Entry 6BVJ (X-ray diffraction, 1.75 A resolution); this record covers chains B and C of the 3 polymer chains in the assembly.

== Chain B ==
Name: Son of sevenless homolog 1
From: Homo sapiens
UniProtKB: Q07889 (SOS1_HUMAN); residues 566-1046 here = UniProt positions 566-1046
Sequence (482 residues; row label = number of the first residue in the row):
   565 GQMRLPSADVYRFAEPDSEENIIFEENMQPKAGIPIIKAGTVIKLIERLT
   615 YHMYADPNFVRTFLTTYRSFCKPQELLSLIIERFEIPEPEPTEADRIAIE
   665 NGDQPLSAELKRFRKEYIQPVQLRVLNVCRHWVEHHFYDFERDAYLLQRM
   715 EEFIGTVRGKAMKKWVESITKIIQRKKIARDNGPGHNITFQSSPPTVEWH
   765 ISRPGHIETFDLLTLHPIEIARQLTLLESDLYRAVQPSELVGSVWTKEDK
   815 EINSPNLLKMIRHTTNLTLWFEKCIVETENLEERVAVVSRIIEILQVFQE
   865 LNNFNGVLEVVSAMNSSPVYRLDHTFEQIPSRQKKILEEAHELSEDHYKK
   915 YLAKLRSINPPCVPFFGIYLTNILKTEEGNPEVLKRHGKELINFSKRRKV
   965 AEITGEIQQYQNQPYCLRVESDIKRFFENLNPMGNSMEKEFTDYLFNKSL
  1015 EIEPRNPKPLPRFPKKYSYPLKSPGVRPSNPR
Disordered / not traced: 591-596, 744-750
Construct notes: expression tag (565)
Residues lining bound ligands: EAS (5-chloro-N-{1-[(5-chloro-1H-indol-3-yl)methyl]piperidin-4-yl}-L-tryptophanamide): M878, N879, Y884, D887, F890, E891, K898, L901, E902, H905

== Chain C ==
Name: GTPase HRas
From: Homo sapiens
UniProtKB: P01112 (RASH_HUMAN); residue numbers follow UniProt; this construct covers 1-166
Sequence (167 residues; each row starts with the number of its first residue; numbering starts at 0):
     0 GMTEYKLVVVGAGGVGKSALTIQLIQNHFVDEYDPTIEDSYRKQVVIDGE
    50 TCLLDILDTAGQEEYSAMRDQYMRTGEGFLCVFAINNTKSFEDIHQYREQ
   100 IKRVKDSDDVPMVLVGNKCDLAARTVESRQAQDLARSYGIPYIETSAKTR
   150 QGVEDAFYTLVREIRQH
Construct notes: expression tag (0)
Bound ions: Na+: T87, T124
UniProt features mapped onto this chain:
  - region: H166 (Hypervariable region)
  - motif: Y32 to Y40 (Effector region)
  - binding site (GTP): G13 to A18, V29 to T35, A59, G60, N116 to D119, S145 to K147
  - modified residue: M1 (N-acetylmethionine), T2 (N-acetylthreonine), C118 (S-nitrosocysteine)
  - glycosylation: T35 (Microbial infection: O-linked (Glc) threonine)

== Chain B / chain C interface ==
Pairs across the interface (70):
  W809(B) with G60(C), hydrogen bond (side chain-backbone)
  T810(B) with G13(C)
  M824(B) with Y64(C)
  I825(B) with E63(C); Y64(C)
  R826(B) with E63(C), salt bridge
  T828(B) with Y64(C)
  T829(B) with E63(C); S65(C)
  T832(B) with A66(C)
  V875(B) with Q70(C)
  S876(B) with M67(C); Q70(C), hydrogen bond
  N879(B) with D69(C); Q70(C); R73(C), hydrogen bond (backbone-side chain)
  S880(B) with D69(C); R73(C)
  S881(B) with D69(C), hydrogen bond (backbone-side chain); R73(C); R102(C); V103(C)
  Y884(B) with R73(C)
  S908(B) with Q70(C), hydrogen bond
  H911(B) with Y40(C); D54(C), salt bridge; I55(C)
  Y912(B) with M67(C); Q70(C); Y71(C), hydrogen bond
  K913(B) with E37(C), salt bridge
  F929(B) with Q61(C); Y64(C), hydrophobic; M67(C), hydrophobic; Y71(C)
  F930(B) with Y64(C)
  G931(B) with Q61(C), hydrogen bond (backbone-side chain); Y64(C)
  L934(B) with G60(C)
  T935(B) with D57(C); T58(C), hydrogen bond (side chain-backbone); A59(C), hydrogen bond (side chain-backbone); Q61(C), hydrogen bond
  N936(B) with P34(C); T35(C)
  L938(B) with S17(C); A59(C); G60(C)
  K939(B) with I21(C); Y32(C); P34(C); D57(C), hydrogen bond (side chain-backbone)
  T940(B) with P34(C)
  E942(B) with S17(C); A18(C); I21(C)
  G943(B) with I21(C); Q25(C), hydrogen bond (backbone-side chain); E31(C); Y32(C)
  N944(B) with E31(C); Y32(C), hydrogen bond (side chain-backbone)
  P945(B) with D30(C)
  K963(B) with E31(C), salt bridge; Y32(C), hydrogen bond (side chain-backbone)
  E1002(B) with S65(C)
  K1003(B) with Q95(C), hydrogen bond
  D1007(B) with R102(C), salt bridge
  F1010(B) with R102(C)
  R1019(B) with D105(C), salt bridge
Also at the interface, not in a pair above, chain B (45 interface residues in all): L822, L833, E836, P882, H905, D910, I932, T1006
Also at the interface, not in a pair above, chain C (36 interface residues in all): G12, D33, L56, R68

== In short ==
45 residues of chain B and 36 residues of chain C are in contact; the contacts include 15 hydrogen bonds and 6
salt bridges. Polar pairs include R826(B)-E63(C), H911(B)-D54(C) and K913(B)-E37(C). Ligands of chain B:
compound EAS. UniProt lists 22 GTP-binding residues on chain C.
Chain B is Son of sevenless homolog 1 and chain C is GTPase HRas, both from Homo sapiens; the structure,
Ras:SOS:Ras in complex with a small molecule activator, was determined by X-ray diffraction, deposited
together with 6BVI, 6BVK, 6BVL and 6BVM.
